2VYN - chains B and D of the 4 polymer chains in the assembly; structure by X-ray diffraction, 2.20 A resolution.

# Chain B
Name: Glyceraldehyde-3-phosphate dehydrogenase
Organism: Escherichia coli BL21(DE3)
Notes: EC 1.2.1.12
UniProt: P0A9B2 (G3P1_ECOLI); residues -1 to 329 here correspond to UniProt positions 1-331 (UniProt number = residue number + 2)
Chain sequence (331 residues; numbered -1 to 329; the number before each row is that of its first residue; numbers below 1 keep their minus sign (Met-1 is residue -1)):
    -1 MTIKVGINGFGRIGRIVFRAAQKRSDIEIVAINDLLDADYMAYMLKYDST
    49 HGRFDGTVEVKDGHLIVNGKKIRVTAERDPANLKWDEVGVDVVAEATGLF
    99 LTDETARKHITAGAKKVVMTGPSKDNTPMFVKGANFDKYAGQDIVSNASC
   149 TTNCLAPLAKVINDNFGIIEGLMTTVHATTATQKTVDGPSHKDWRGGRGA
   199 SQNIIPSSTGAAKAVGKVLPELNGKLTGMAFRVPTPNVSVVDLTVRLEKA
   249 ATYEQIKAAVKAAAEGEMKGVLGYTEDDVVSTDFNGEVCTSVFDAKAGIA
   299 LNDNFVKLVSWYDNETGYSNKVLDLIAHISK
Not modelled in the structure: -1
Modified / non-standard residues: Cys148 (3-sulfinoalanine; CSD); Cys287 (3-sulfinoalanine; CSD)
Residues lining bound ligands: NAD (nicotinamide-adenine-dinucleotide): Asn6, Gly7, Phe8, Gly9, Arg10, Ile11, Gly12, Asn31, Asp32, Leu33, Glu75, Arg76, Ala94, Thr95, Gly96, Leu97, Phe98, Leu99, Thr118, Gly119, Cys148, His175, Thr178, Ala179, Asn312, Glu313, Tyr316
Swiss-Prot annotation at these positions:
  - active site: Cys148 (Nucleophile)
  - binding site (NAD(+)): Arg10, Ile11, Asp32, Arg76, Thr118, Asn312
  - binding site (D-glyceraldehyde 3-phosphate): Ser147 to Thr149, Thr178, Thr207, Gly208, Arg230
  - site: His175 (Activates thiol group during catalysis)
  - modified residue: Lys113 (N6-succinyllysine), Lys122 (N6-succinyllysine), Lys130 (N6-acetyllysine), Lys136 (N6-acetyllysine), Lys190 (N6-acetyllysine), Lys211 (N6-succinyllysine), Lys215 (N6-succinyllysine), Lys223 (N6-succinyllysine), Lys247 (N6-acetyllysine), Lys255 (N6-succinyllysine), Lys259 (N6-succinyllysine), Lys329 (N6-malonyllysine)

# Chain D
Name: Glyceraldehyde-3-phosphate dehydrogenase
Organism: Rattus norvegicus
Notes: EC 1.2.1.12
UniProt: Q9ESV6 (Q9ESV6_RAT); residues 3-333 here correspond to UniProt positions 102-432 (UniProt number = residue number + 99)
Chain sequence (334 residues; row label = number of the first residue in the row; numbering starts at 0):
     0 MVKVGINGFGRIGRLVLRVCMEKGVRVVAVNDPFIDPEYMVYMFKYDSTH
    50 GRYKGTVEHKNGRLVVDNLEINVFQCKEPKEIPWSSVGNPYVVEATGVYL
   100 SIEAASGHISSGARRVIVTAPSPDAPMLVMGVNEKDYNPGSMTVVSNASC
   150 TTNCLAPLAKVIHERFGIVEGLMTTVHAYTATQKTVDGPSKKDWRGGRGA
   200 HQNIIPSSTGAAKAVGKVIPELNGKLTGMAFRVPTPNVSVVDLTCRLAQP
   250 ASYTAIKEAVKAAAKGPMAGILAYTEDQVVSTDFNGDSHSSIFDAKAGIA
   300 LNDNFVKLVSWYDNEYGYSHRVVDLLRYMFSREK
Modified / non-standard residues: Cys75 (s-oxy cysteine; CSX); Cys149 (3-sulfinoalanine; CSD)
Residues lining bound ligands: NAD (nicotinamide-adenine-dinucleotide): Asn6, Gly7, Phe8, Gly9, Arg10, Ile11, Gly12, Asn30, Asp31, Pro32, Phe33, Ile34, Cys75, Lys76, Ala94, Thr95, Gly96, Val97, Tyr98, Leu99, Thr118, Ala119, Cys149, Thr179, Ala180, Asn313, Glu314, Tyr317
Swiss-Prot annotation at these positions:
  - active site: Cys149 (Nucleophile)
  - binding site (NAD(+)): Arg10, Ile11, Asp31, Lys76, Tyr98, Thr118, Asn313
  - binding site (D-glyceraldehyde 3-phosphate): Ser148 to Thr150, Thr179, Thr208, Gly209, Arg231
  - site: His176 (Activates thiol group during catalysis)
  - modified residue: Ser251 (Phosphoserine)
What the authors report for this chain:
  - catalytic residues: Cys149
  - post-translational modification sites: Cys149
  - binding site for NAD: Lys76, Ala94, Tyr98, Leu99, Thr118

# Chain B / chain D interface
Residue-residue contacts (106; chain B residue first):
  Glu168(B) with Leu300(D); Asn301(D), hydrogen bond; Phe304(D)
  Gly169(B) with Phe304(D)
  Leu170(B) with Thr243(D); Phe304(D), hydrophobic; Val305(D); Lys306(D)
  Met171(B) with Lys306(D)
  Thr172(B) with Asp241(D), hydrogen bond; Lys306(D), hydrogen bond
  Val174(B) with Val175(D), hydrophobic; Ile203(D); Phe230(D), hydrophobic
  Trp192(B) with Gln277(D)
  Arg193(B) with Asp276(D); Gln277(D), hydrogen bond; Val278(D), hydrogen bond (side chain-backbone); Val279(D); Asp293(D), salt bridge; Lys295(D); Ala296(D)
  Arg196(B) with Val279(D); Thr281(D); Asp282(D), salt bridge
  Gln200(B) with Thr234(D); Ser280(D); Thr281(D)
  Asn201(B) with Thr234(D); Val279(D); Ser280(D), hydrogen bond; Thr281(D), hydrogen bond
  Ile202(B) with Val175(D); Val232(D), hydrophobic; Val237(D); Val279(D); Ser280(D), hydrogen bond (backbone-side chain); Trp310(D)
  Ile203(B) with Val279(D), hydrophobic
  Pro204(B) with Val278(D); Ala296(D), hydrophobic; Trp310(D), hydrophobic
  Gly222(B) with Leu300(D)
  Lys223(B) with Leu300(D)
  Leu224(B) with Leu300(D)
  Thr225(B) with Ile298(D); Leu300(D)
  Gly226(B) with Ile298(D)
  Met227(B) with Ala296(D); Lys306(D)
  Phe229(B) with Asp241(D)
  Val231(B) with Ile203(D), hydrophobic; Val232(D), hydrophobic
  Pro232(B) with Pro233(D); Thr234(D)
  Thr233(B) with Gln201(D); Pro233(D)
  Val238(B) with Phe230(D), hydrophobic
  Asp240(B) with Thr173(D), hydrogen bond; Phe230(D)
  Thr242(B) with Leu171(D); Thr243(D); Phe304(D)
  Arg244(B) with Arg245(D)
  Asp276(B) with Trp193(D); Arg194(D)
  Val277(B) with Arg194(D), hydrogen bond (backbone-side chain); Pro205(D)
  Val278(B) with Arg197(D); Asn202(D); Ile203(D); Ile204(D), hydrophobic
  Ser279(B) with Gln201(D); Asn202(D), hydrogen bond; Ile203(D), hydrogen bond (side chain-backbone)
  Thr280(B) with Arg197(D); Gln201(D); Asn202(D), hydrogen bond
  Asp281(B) with Arg197(D), salt bridge
  Asp292(B) with Arg194(D), salt bridge
  Lys294(B) with Arg194(D)
  Ala295(B) with Arg194(D); Met228(D)
  Ile297(B) with Thr226(D); Gly227(D)
  Ala298(B) with Thr226(D)
  Leu299(B) with Glu169(D); Gly170(D); Gly223(D); Lys224(D); Leu225(D); Thr226(D)
  Asn300(B) with Glu169(D), hydrogen bond
  Phe303(B) with Glu169(D); Gly170(D); Leu171(D), hydrophobic; Thr243(D); Phe304(D), hydrophobic
  Val304(B) with Leu171(D)
  Lys305(B) with Leu171(D); Met172(D); Thr173(D), hydrogen bond; Met228(D)
  Val307(B) with Met228(D), hydrophobic
  Trp309(B) with Ile203(D); Pro205(D), hydrophobic
Other interface residues (no listed pair), chain B (50 interface residues in all): Ser199, Lys211, Val236, Asp275
Other interface residues (no listed pair), chain D (49 interface residues in all): His200, Val239, Ala299, Val308

# Summary
The interface between chain B and chain D involves 50 residues on one side and 49 on the other, with 15
hydrogen bonds and 4 salt bridges. Polar pairs include Arg193(B)-Asp293(D), Arg196(B)-Asp282(D) and
Asp281(B)-Arg197(D). From the paper: the catalytic residue Cys149(D); a binding site for NAD at Lys76(D),
Ala94(D) and Tyr98(D) among others.
Here chain B is Glyceraldehyde-3-phosphate dehydrogenase (Escherichia coli BL21(DE3)) and chain D is
Glyceraldehyde-3-phosphate dehydrogenase (Rattus norvegicus). Entry 2VYN (Structure of E.Coli GAPDH Rat Sperm
GAPDH heterotetramer) was determined by X-ray diffraction (same publication as 2VYV).
